Entry 4PUF (X-ray diffraction, 3.30 A resolution); this record covers chains A and D of the 4 polymer chains in the assembly.

== Chain A ==
Molecule: E3 ubiquitin-protein ligase SlrP
Source organism: Salmonella enterica subsp. enterica serovar Typhimurium
Notes: EC 6.3.2.-
UniProtKB: D0ZRB2 (SLRP_SALT1); residue numbers follow UniProt; this construct covers 141-765
Sequence (637 residues; each row starts with the number of its first residue):
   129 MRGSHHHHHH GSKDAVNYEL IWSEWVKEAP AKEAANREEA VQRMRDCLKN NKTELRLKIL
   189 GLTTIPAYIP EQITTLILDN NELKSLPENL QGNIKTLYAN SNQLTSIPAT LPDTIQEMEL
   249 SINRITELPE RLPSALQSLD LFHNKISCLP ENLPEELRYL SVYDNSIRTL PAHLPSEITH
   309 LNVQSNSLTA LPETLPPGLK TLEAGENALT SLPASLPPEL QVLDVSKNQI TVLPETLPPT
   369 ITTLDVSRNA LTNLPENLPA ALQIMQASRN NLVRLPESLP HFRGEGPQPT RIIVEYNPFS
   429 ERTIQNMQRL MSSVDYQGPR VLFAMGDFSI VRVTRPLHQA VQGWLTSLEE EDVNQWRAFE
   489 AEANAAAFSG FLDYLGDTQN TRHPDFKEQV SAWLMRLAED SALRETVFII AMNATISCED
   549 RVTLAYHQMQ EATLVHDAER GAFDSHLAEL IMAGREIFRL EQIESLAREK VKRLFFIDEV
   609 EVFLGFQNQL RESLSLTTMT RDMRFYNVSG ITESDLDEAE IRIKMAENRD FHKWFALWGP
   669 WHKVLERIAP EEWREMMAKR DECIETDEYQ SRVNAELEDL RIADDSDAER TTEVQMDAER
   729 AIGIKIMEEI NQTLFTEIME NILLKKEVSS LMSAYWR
Disordered / not traced: 129-146, 710-728, 765
Sequence notes: expression tag (129-140)
UniProt features mapped onto this chain:
  - region: Gly454 to Val461 (Linker)
  - active site: Cys546 (Glycyl thioester intermediate)

== Chain D ==
Molecule: Thioredoxin
Source organism: Homo sapiens
UniProtKB: P10599 (THIO_HUMAN); numbering as in UniProt (aligned over 1-105)
Sequence (117 residues; row label = number of the first residue in the row; numbers below 1 keep their minus sign (Met-11 is residue -11)):
   -11 MRGSHHHHHH GSMVKQIESK TAFQEALDAA GDKLVVVDFS ATWCGPCKMI KPFFHSLSEK
    49 YSNVIFLEVD VDDCQDVASE CEVKCMPTFQ FFKKGQKVGE FSGANKEKLE ATINELV
Disordered / not traced: -11 to -7
Sequence notes: expression tag (-11 to 0)
UniProt features mapped onto this chain:
  - active site (Nucleophile): Cys32, Cys35
  - site: Asp26 (Deprotonates C-terminal active site Cys), Gly33 (Contributes to redox potential value), Pro34 (Contributes to redox potential value)
  - modified residue: Lys3 (N6-acetyllysine), Lys8 (N6-succinyllysine), Lys39 (N6-acetyllysine), Cys62 (S-nitrosocysteine), Cys69 (S-nitrosocysteine), Cys73 (S-nitrosocysteine), Lys94 (N6-acetyllysine)

== Interface between chain A and chain D ==
Pairs across the interface - 26 pairs, chain A then chain D:
  Arg184(A) - Thr30(D)
  Arg184(A) - Asp58(D)  salt bridge
  Arg184(A) - Asp60(D)  salt bridge
  Arg184(A) - Asp61(D)  salt bridge
  Lys186(A) - Gln4(D)
  Lys186(A) - Asp58(D)  salt bridge
  Lys186(A) - Asp61(D)
  Ile187(A) - Gln4(D)
  Ile187(A) - Glu6(D)
  Ile205(A) - Thr30(D)
  Asn208(A) - Gln4(D)
  Asn208(A) - Glu56(D)
  Tyr226(A) - Thr30(D)
  Tyr226(A) - Lys36(D)
  Gln231(A) - His-2(D)  hydrogen bond
  Glu247(A) - Lys36(D)  salt bridge
  Ile250(A) - Gly-1(D)
  Ile250(A) - Ser0(D)
  Ile250(A) - His43(D)
  Arg252(A) - His-2(D)
  Phe270(A) - Pro40(D)
  Phe270(A) - His43(D)
  His271(A) - Gly-1(D)
  His271(A) - Glu47(D)  salt bridge
  Tyr291(A) - Ser44(D)  hydrogen bond
  Asp292(A) - Glu47(D)
Also at the interface, not in a pair above, chain A (15 interface residues in all): Glu182
Also at the interface, not in a pair above, chain D (16 interface residues in all): Ile5

== Overview ==
15 residues of chain A face 16 of chain D across their interface, with 2 hydrogen bonds and 6 salt bridges.
Polar contacts include Arg184(A)-Asp58(D), Arg184(A)-Asp60(D) and Arg184(A)-Asp61(D). From UniProt:
active-site residue Cys546(A) on chain A; active-site residues Cys32(D) and Cys35(D) on chain D.
Chain A is E3 ubiquitin-protein ligase SlrP (Salmonella enterica subsp. enterica serovar Typhimurium) and
chain D is Thioredoxin (Homo sapiens); the structure, Complex between the Salmonella T3SS effector SlrP and
its human target thioredoxin-1, was determined by X-ray diffraction.
